5LGH - chains H and L; structure by X-ray diffraction, 1.86 A resolution.

Chain H:
Protein: Mouse antibody fab fragment, IGG1-kappa heavy chain
Source organism: Mus musculus
Notes: antibody fragment or engineered binder
Amino-acid sequence (220 residues; numbered 1 to 215 plus 5 insertion-coded residues; the number before each row is that of its first residue; a row labelled like 82A-82C holds insertion residues (82A, then the next letters in order)):
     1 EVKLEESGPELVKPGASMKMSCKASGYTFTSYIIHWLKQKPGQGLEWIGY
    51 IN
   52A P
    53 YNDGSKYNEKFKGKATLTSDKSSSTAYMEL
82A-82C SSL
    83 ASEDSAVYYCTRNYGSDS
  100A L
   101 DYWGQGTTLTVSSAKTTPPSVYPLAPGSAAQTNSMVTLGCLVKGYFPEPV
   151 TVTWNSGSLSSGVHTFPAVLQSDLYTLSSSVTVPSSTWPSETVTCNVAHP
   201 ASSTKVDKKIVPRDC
Not modelled in the structure: 127-133, 156-162, 215
Disulfide bonds: Cys22-Cys92, Cys140-Cys195

Chain L:
Protein: Mouse antibody fab fragment, IGG1-kappa light chain
Source organism: Mus musculus
Notes: antibody fragment or engineered binder
Amino-acid sequence (215 residues; numbered 1 to 214 plus 1 insertion-coded residue; the number before each row is that of its first residue):
     1 DIVLTQTPAIMSASLGERVTMTCTANS
   27A S
    28 VSSNYFHWYQQKPGSSPKLWIYSTSNLASGVPTRFSGSGSGTSYSLTLSS
    78 MEAEDAATYYCHQYHRSPPTFGSGTKLKMKRADAAPTVSIFPPSSEQLTS
   128 GGASVVCFLNNFYPKDINVKWKIDGSERQNGVLNSWTDQDSKDSTYSMSS
   178 TLTLTKDEYERHNSYTCEATHKTSTSPIVKSFNRNEC
Not modelled in the structure: 214
Disulfide bonds: Cys23-Cys88, Cys134-Cys194
Glycans and other covalent adducts: N-acetylglucosamine (NAG) linked to Asn26

Interface between chain H and chain L:
Residue-residue contacts (81):
  His35(H) - Tyr91(L)
  Leu37(H) - Phe98(L)  hydrophobic
  Gln39(H) - Gln38(L)  hydrogen bond
  Gln39(H) - Tyr87(L)  hydrogen bond
  Gln43(H) - Tyr87(L)  hydrogen bond (backbone-side chain)
  Gly44(H) - Tyr87(L)
  Leu45(H) - Phe98(L)
  Trp47(H) - Tyr91(L)
  Trp47(H) - Ser94(L)
  Trp47(H) - Pro95(L)  hydrophobic
  Trp47(H) - Pro96(L)
  Tyr50(H) - Tyr91(L)
  Tyr91(H) - Gln38(L)  hydrogen bond
  Tyr91(H) - Ser42(L)
  Tyr91(H) - Ser43(L)
  Tyr91(H) - Pro44(L)
  Ser98(H) - Asn31(L)
  Ser98(H) - Tyr32(L)
  Ser98(H) - His34(L)  hydrogen bond (backbone-side chain)
  Ser98(H) - Ser50(L)
  Asp99(H) - Tyr32(L)
  Asp99(H) - His34(L)
  Asp99(H) - His89(L)
  Asp99(H) - Tyr91(L)
  Ser100(H) - His34(L)  hydrogen bond (backbone-side chain)
  Ser100(H) - Tyr36(L)
  Ser100(H) - Leu46(L)
  Ser100(H) - Tyr49(L)
  Leu100A(H) - Tyr36(L)  hydrogen bond (backbone-side chain)
  Leu100A(H) - Leu46(L)
  Leu100A(H) - Phe98(L)  hydrophobic
  Asp101(H) - Leu46(L)
  Trp103(H) - Tyr36(L)  hydrophobic
  Trp103(H) - Pro44(L)
  Gly104(H) - Ser43(L)  hydrogen bond (backbone-side chain)
  Gln105(H) - Ser43(L)
  Val121(H) - Glu123(L)
  Tyr122(H) - Ser121(L)
  Tyr122(H) - Gln124(L)
  Tyr122(H) - Ser127(L)
  Pro123(H) - Ser121(L)
  Pro123(H) - Glu123(L)
  Leu124(H) - Phe118(L)
  Leu124(H) - Val133(L)  hydrophobic
  Leu124(H) - Phe135(L)  hydrophobic
  Ala125(H) - Phe118(L)
  Ala125(H) - Pro119(L)
  Pro126(H) - Phe118(L)
  Thr137(H) - Ser116(L)
  Thr137(H) - Phe118(L)
  Leu141(H) - Ser131(L)
  Leu141(H) - Val133(L)  hydrophobic
  Lys143(H) - Gln124(L)
  Lys143(H) - Ser131(L)
  Lys143(H) - Thr180(L)
  His164(H) - Asn137(L)
  His164(H) - Asn138(L)  hydrogen bond
  His164(H) - Ser174(L)  hydrogen bond
  Thr165(H) - Thr164(L)
  Phe166(H) - Phe135(L)  hydrophobic
  Phe166(H) - Asn137(L)
  Phe166(H) - Ser162(L)
  Phe166(H) - Thr164(L)
  Phe166(H) - Ser174(L)
  Phe166(H) - Met175(L)
  Phe166(H) - Ser176(L)
  Pro167(H) - Ser162(L)  hydrogen bond (backbone-side chain)
  Pro167(H) - Trp163(L)
  Val169(H) - Asn161(L)
  Val169(H) - Ser162(L)
  Gln171(H) - Leu160(L)
  Thr176(H) - Leu160(L)
  Ser178(H) - Phe135(L)
  Ser178(H) - Ser176(L)  hydrogen bond
  Ser179(H) - Phe135(L)
  Ser180(H) - Phe135(L)
  Ser180(H) - Asn137(L)  hydrogen bond
  Lys208(H) - Glu123(L)  salt bridge
  Arg213(H) - Pro119(L)
  Arg213(H) - Glu213(L)
  Asp214(H) - Glu213(L)
Other interface residues (no listed pair), chain H (46 interface residues in all): Lys58, Asn60, Gly97, Gly106, Leu138, Gly139, Val211
Other interface residues (no listed pair), chain L (42 interface residues in all): Gly99, Thr178

Overview:
The interface between chain H and chain L involves 46 residues on one side and 42 on the other; the contacts
include 13 hydrogen bonds and 1 salt bridge. Among the polar pairs are Lys208(H)-Glu123(L), Gln39(H)-Gln38(L)
and Gln39(H)-Tyr87(L). N-acetylglucosamine is covalently linked to Asn26(L).
Chain H is Mouse antibody fab fragment, IGG1-kappa heavy chain and chain L is Mouse antibody fab fragment,
IGG1-kappa light chain, both from Mus musculus; the structure, Afamin antibody fragment, N14 Fab, L1-
glycosilated, crystal form II, same as 5L7X, but isomorphous setting ..., was determined by X-ray diffraction,
deposited together with 5L88, 5L9D and 5L7X.
